5I44 - chains E and U of the 6 polymer chains in the assembly; structure by X-ray diffraction, 2.62 A resolution.

Chain E:
Protein: Chromosome-anchoring protein RacA
Organism: Bacillus subtilis
Reference sequence: P45870 (RACA_BACSU); residues 5-70 here correspond to UniProt positions 1-66 (UniProt number = residue number - 4)
Chain sequence (69 residues; each row starts with the number of its first residue):
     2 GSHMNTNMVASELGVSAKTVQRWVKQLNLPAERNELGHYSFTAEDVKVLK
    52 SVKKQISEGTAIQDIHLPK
Not modelled in the structure: 70
Construct notes: expression tag (2-4); conflict Lys54 (Gln50 in P45870)

Chain U:
Molecule: 14-nt DNA strand
Sequence (14 nucleotides; each row starts with the number of its first residue):
     1 TGACGCCGGCGTCA

How chain E and chain U interact:
Residue-residue contacts (15; chain E residue first):
  Thr7(E) - DA3(U)  hydrogen bond to the phosphate
  Asn8(E) - DG2(U)  hydrogen bond to the phosphate
  Lys19(E) - DG5(U)  hydrogen bond to the base
  Lys19(E) - DC6(U)  base contact
  Gln22(E) - DA3(U)  hydrogen bond to the phosphate
  Gln22(E) - DC4(U)  phosphate contact
  Lys26(E) - DC4(U)  salt bridge to the phosphate
  Lys26(E) - DG5(U)  salt bridge to the phosphate
  Arg34(E) - DA3(U)  hydrogen bond to the phosphate
  Arg34(E) - DC4(U)  salt bridge to the phosphate
  Gly38(E) - DA3(U)  sugar contact
  His39(E) - DG2(U)  hydrogen bond to the phosphate
  His39(E) - DA3(U)  phosphate contact
  Tyr40(E) - DA3(U)  hydrogen bond to the phosphate
  Tyr40(E) - DC4(U)  hydrogen bond to the phosphate

Overview:
The interface between chain E and chain U involves 9 residues on one side and 5 on the other, with 8 hydrogen
bonds and 3 salt bridges. Polar contacts include Lys19(E)-DG5(U), Thr7(E)-DA3(U) and Asn8(E)-DG2(U).
Chain E is Chromosome-anchoring protein RacA (Bacillus subtilis) and chain U is a 14-nt DNA strand; the
structure, Structure of RacA-DNA complex; P21 form, was determined by X-ray diffraction, deposited together
with 5I41.
